7PUA - chains CA and DV of the 84 polymer chains in the assembly; structure by electron microscopy, 3.60 A resolution.

[Chain CA]
Molecule: 9S rRNA
From: Trypanosoma brucei brucei
Sequence (621 nucleotides; numbered 1 to 621; the number before each row is that of its first residue):
     1 UAAAUUAUGG UCAAUUGUUA GUAUUCAUAU UAAUUUUUUU AAAUGUUUUA UCAUUUUAUA
    61 AAGGUUUAUU UUUGAAAGAU UUUUUGUAUA AAAUUUUAGG AAUAGUUAAU AAUAAUUUAU
   121 AAUUUUGAUU AGAUUGUUUU GUUAAUGCUA UUAGAUGGGU GUGGAAAAAU AAAAAAAAUA
   181 AUUAAUAUAU AUCAAUAAUA AAUUAAAUUA AUCUAUUAGU CAGAAAUGGA UGCCAGCCGU
   241 UGCGGUAAUU UCUAUGCUUU UAAAUAUUAU ACAAUUAUCA UAUUAAAUUG UUAAGUGCUG
   301 AUUUAACCAA UAAAAAUAUA AAUAAUUUUU AUUUGUUUUU AAACACCAUU AGGUAUAUGC
   361 AAAUAUAAAA UUAUAGUAAU UAUAAAUUAU AUUAUAUUAU AUUUAUUCAU AUAAUUAAUA
   421 GGAUAAUAUU UGUAGUUUUU GAUACCAUGA UAAGGAUUAU AAAUUGAAAG UGUUAAUAUC
   481 AUAAUCAAAA UUUAUUAUUU AUAUUAAAUA UGUAUGUGUA GAUAAAAUAA GAAAUUAAAA
   541 AGGUAUUGUU GCCCACCAAU UUUUAUAAUA AAAAUAACGU GCAGUAAUUA AUAUAUUUAU
   601 AAAAAUAUAU UUUUUUUUUU U
Disordered / not traced: 186-197, 208-215, 274-284, 330-344, 357-401, 533-551, 612-621
Sequence notes: expression tag (614-621)
Ion coordination: Mg2+ site 1 near U65 (its only coordinating residue here); Mg2+ site 2: A68, U94, U95; Mg2+ site 3 near A76 (its only coordinating residue here); Mg2+ site 4 near A128 (its only coordinating residue here)

[Chain DV]
Name: mS69
From: Trypanosoma brucei brucei
UniProtKB: Q57UZ6 (Q57UZ6_TRYB2); residue numbers follow UniProt; this construct covers 1-183
Chain sequence (183 residues; row label = number of the first residue in the row):
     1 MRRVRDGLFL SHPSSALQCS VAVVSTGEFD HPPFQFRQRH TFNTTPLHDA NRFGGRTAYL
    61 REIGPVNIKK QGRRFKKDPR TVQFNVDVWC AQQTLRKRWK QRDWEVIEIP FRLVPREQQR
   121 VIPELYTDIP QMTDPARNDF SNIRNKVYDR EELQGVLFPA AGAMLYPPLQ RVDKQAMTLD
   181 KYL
Disordered / not traced: 1-23
Sequence notes: conflict Ala163 (Thr in Q57UZ6)

[Chain CA / chain DV interface]
Contacting residue pairs (55):
  A405(CA) - Phe36(DV)  phosphate contact
  U406(CA) - Phe36(DV)  phosphate contact
  C408(CA) - Ile68(DV)  sugar contact
  U498(CA) - Gln35(DV)  phosphate contact
  U498(CA) - Val66(DV)  hydrogen bond to the base
  U498(CA) - Ile68(DV)  base contact
  U498(CA) - Lys77(DV)  sugar contact
  U499(CA) - Gln35(DV)  phosphate contact
  U499(CA) - Phe36(DV)  phosphate contact
  U499(CA) - Arg37(DV)  phosphate contact
  U499(CA) - Leu47(DV)  sugar contact
  U499(CA) - His48(DV)  hydrogen bond to the sugar
  U499(CA) - Leu60(DV)  hydrogen bond to the sugar
  U499(CA) - Arg61(DV)  sugar contact
  U499(CA) - Glu62(DV)  hydrogen bond to the sugar
  U499(CA) - Val66(DV)  base contact
  U499(CA) - Lys76(DV)  base contact
  U499(CA) - Lys77(DV)  base contact
  U500(CA) - Arg37(DV)  base contact
  U500(CA) - Pro46(DV)  phosphate contact
  U500(CA) - Leu47(DV)  phosphate contact
  U500(CA) - His48(DV)  phosphate contact
  U500(CA) - Glu62(DV)  sugar contact
  U500(CA) - Ile63(DV)  sugar contact
  U500(CA) - Gly64(DV)  hydrogen bond to the sugar
  U500(CA) - Pro65(DV)  base contact
  A501(CA) - Pro46(DV)  phosphate contact
  A501(CA) - Asp49(DV)  phosphate contact
  A501(CA) - Arg61(DV)  sugar contact
  A501(CA) - Ile63(DV)  base contact
  U502(CA) - Ala50(DV)  base contact
  U502(CA) - Gly54(DV)  base contact
  A503(CA) - Gly55(DV)  base contact
  A503(CA) - Ala58(DV)  phosphate contact
  A503(CA) - Tyr59(DV)  sugar contact
  A503(CA) - Arg61(DV)  salt bridge to the phosphate
  U504(CA) - Ala58(DV)  base contact
  U504(CA) - Arg61(DV)  base contact
  U504(CA) - Ile63(DV)  base contact
  U504(CA) - Lys76(DV)  sugar contact
  U505(CA) - Tyr59(DV)  phosphate contact
  U505(CA) - Arg73(DV)  hydrogen bond to the sugar
  U511(CA) - Lys70(DV)  hydrogen bond to the sugar
  U511(CA) - Gln71(DV)  sugar contact
  U511(CA) - Gly72(DV)  hydrogen bond to the sugar
  U511(CA) - Arg73(DV)  salt bridge to the phosphate
  U511(CA) - Arg74(DV)  hydrogen bond to the phosphate
  G512(CA) - Gly72(DV)  phosphate contact
  U513(CA) - Asn67(DV)  phosphate contact
  U513(CA) - Lys70(DV)  phosphate contact
  U513(CA) - Gln71(DV)  base contact
  A514(CA) - Pro65(DV)  sugar contact
  A514(CA) - Asn67(DV)  base contact
  U515(CA) - Pro65(DV)  phosphate contact
  G518(CA) - Arg39(DV)  hydrogen bond to the sugar
Other interface residues (no listed pair), chain CA (20 interface residues in all): U404, A409, U519
Other interface residues (no listed pair), chain DV (32 interface residues in all): Phe34, Arg56, Lys69

[In short]
Chain CA and chain DV form an interface of 20 and 32 residues respectively, with 10 hydrogen bonds and 2 salt
bridges. Among the polar pairs are U498(CA)-Val66(DV), U499(CA)-His48(DV) and U499(CA)-Leu60(DV). A68(CA),
U94(CA) and U95(CA) form the Mg2+ site 2.
Here chain CA is 9S rRNA and chain DV is mS69, both from Trypanosoma brucei brucei. Entry 7PUA (Middle
assembly intermediate of the Trypanosoma brucei mitoribosomal small subunit) was determined by electron
microscopy, deposited together with 7PUB.
